Entry 5GU6 (X-ray diffraction, 2.00 A resolution); this record covers chain A.

# Chain A
Name: Endoplasmic reticulum resident protein 44
From: Homo sapiens
UniProt: Q9BS26 (ERP44_HUMAN); residues 1-373 here correspond to UniProt positions 30-402 (UniProt number = residue number + 29)
Amino-acid sequence (379 residues; each row starts with the number of its first residue; numbers below 1 keep their minus sign (Gly-5 is residue -5)):
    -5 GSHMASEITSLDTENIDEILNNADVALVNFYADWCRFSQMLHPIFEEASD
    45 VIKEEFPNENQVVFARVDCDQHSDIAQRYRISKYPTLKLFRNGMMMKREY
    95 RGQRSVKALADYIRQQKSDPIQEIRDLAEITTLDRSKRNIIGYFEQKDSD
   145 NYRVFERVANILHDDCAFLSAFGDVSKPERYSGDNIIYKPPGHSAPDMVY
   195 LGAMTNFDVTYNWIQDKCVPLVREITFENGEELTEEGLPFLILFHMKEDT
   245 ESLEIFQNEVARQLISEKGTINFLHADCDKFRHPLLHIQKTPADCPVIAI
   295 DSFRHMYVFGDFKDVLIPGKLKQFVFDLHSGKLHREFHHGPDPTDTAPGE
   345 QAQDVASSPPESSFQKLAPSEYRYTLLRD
Disordered / not traced: -5, 343
Construct notes: expression tag (-5 to 0)
Reported in the primary citation:
  - contacts within the chain: Gln110-His157, Asn154-His157 (backbone contact), Cys160-Cys212, His299-His328, Arg329-Asp336 (salt bridge), His332-Val349 (backbone contact), His333-Asp348 (hydrogen bond)
  - contacts within the chain: Cys29-Thr369 (from molecular simulation)

# Summary
From the paper: contacts within the chain involving Gln110, His157 and Asn154 among others.
Chain A is Endoplasmic reticulum resident protein 44 (Homo sapiens); the structure, Crystal structure of Human
ERp44 form I, was determined by X-ray diffraction together with 5GU7 from the same study.
